7VBB - chains A and U of the 16 polymer chains in the assembly; structure by electron microscopy, 2.81 A resolution.

== Chain A ==
Name: DNA-directed RNA polymerase I subunit RPA1
Organism: Homo sapiens
Notes: EC 2.7.7.6
Reference sequence: O95602 (RPA1_HUMAN); residue numbers follow UniProt; this construct covers 1-1719
Chain sequence (1719 residues; each row starts with the number of its first residue):
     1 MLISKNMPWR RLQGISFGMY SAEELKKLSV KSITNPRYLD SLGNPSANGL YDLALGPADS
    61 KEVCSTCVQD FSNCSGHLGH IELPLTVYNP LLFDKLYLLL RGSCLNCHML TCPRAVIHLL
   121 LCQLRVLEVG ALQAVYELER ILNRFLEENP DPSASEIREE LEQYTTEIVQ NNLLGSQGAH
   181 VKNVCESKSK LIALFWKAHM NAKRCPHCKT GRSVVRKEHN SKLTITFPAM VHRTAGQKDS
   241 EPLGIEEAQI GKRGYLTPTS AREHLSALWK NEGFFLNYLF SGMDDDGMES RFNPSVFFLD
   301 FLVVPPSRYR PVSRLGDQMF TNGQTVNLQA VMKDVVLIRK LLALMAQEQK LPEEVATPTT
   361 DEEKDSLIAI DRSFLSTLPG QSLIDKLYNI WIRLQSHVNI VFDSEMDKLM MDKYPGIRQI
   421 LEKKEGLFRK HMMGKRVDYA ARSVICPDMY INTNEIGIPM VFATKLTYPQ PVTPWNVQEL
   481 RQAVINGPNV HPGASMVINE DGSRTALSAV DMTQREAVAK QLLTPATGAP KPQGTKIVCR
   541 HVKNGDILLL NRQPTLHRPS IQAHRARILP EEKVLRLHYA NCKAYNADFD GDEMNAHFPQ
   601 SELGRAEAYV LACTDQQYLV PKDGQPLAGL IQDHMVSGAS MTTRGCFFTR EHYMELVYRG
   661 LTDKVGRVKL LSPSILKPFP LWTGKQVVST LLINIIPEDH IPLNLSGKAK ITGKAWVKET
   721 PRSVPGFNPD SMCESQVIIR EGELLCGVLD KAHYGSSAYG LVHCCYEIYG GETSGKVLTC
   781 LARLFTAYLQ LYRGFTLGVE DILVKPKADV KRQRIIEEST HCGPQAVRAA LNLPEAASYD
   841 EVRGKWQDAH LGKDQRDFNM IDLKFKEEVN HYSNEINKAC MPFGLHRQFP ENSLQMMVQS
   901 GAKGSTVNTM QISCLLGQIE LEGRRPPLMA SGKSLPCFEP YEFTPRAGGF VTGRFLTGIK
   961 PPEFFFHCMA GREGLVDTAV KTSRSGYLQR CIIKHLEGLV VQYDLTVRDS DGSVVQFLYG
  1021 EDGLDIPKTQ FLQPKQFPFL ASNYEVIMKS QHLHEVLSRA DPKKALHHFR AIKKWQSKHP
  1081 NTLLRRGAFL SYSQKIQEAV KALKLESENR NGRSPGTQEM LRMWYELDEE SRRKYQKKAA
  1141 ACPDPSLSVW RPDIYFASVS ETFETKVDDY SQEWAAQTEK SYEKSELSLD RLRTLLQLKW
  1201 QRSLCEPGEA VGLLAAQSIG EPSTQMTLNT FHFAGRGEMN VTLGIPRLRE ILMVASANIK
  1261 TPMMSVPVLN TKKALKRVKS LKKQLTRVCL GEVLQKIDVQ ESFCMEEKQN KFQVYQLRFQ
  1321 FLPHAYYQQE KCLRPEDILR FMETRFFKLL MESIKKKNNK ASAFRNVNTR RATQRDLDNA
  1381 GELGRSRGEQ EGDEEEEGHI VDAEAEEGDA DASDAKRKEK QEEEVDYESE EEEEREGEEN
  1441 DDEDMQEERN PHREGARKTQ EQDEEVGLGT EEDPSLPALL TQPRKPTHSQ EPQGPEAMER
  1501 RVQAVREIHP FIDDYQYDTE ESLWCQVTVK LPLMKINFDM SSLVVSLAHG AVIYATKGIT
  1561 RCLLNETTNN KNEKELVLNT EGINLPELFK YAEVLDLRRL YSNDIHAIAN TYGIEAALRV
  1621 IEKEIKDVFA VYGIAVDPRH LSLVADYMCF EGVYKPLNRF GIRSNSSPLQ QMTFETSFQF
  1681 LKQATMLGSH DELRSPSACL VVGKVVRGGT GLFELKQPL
Disordered / not traced: 1-5, 146-156, 228-252, 282-290, 349-380, 525-532, 1227-1238, 1302-1312, 1363-1495
Metal / ion sites: Zn2+ site 1: Cys-64, Cys-67, Cys-74; Zn2+ site 2: Cys-104, Cys-107, Cys-205; Mg2+: Asp-590 (shared with 1 residue of chain R)
UniProt features mapped onto this chain:
  - region: Asp-403 to Gly-416 (Rudder)
  - binding site (Zn(2+)): Cys-64, Cys-67, Cys-74, His-77, Cys-104, Cys-107, Cys-205, Cys-208
  - binding site (DNA): Lys-424, Arg-429, Arg-436, Arg-1249
  - binding site (RNA): Arg-552, Asp-592
  - binding site (Mg(2+)): Asp-588, Asp-590, Asp-592
  - site (NTP recognition and base pairing): Pro-554, Gly-798
  - modified residue (Phosphoserine): Ser-240, Ser-1386
  - natural variant: Asp-59 (D59V: In AFDCIN; uncertain significance), Arg-393 (R393H: In AFDCIN; uncertain significance), Arg-481 (R481K: In AFDCIN; uncertain significance), Met-496 (M496I: In AFDCIN), Glu-593 (E593Q: In AFDCIN), Thr-642 (T642N: In HLD27), Ser-934 (S934L: In HLD27; uncertain significance), Val-1241 (V1241I: In AFDCIN), Val-1299 (V1299F: In AFDCIN; uncertain significance), Glu-1330 (deletion: In AFDCIN), Cys-1562 (C1562F: In AFDCIN), Val-1631 (V1631M: In AFDCIN; uncertain significance), 1 further natural variant entry in UniProt
From the paper describing this entry:
  - binding site for the 14-nt DNA strand (chain U): Lys-197, Arg-1663
  - binding site for the 25-nt DNA strand: Arg-418, Lys-423, Lys-424, Arg-429, Arg-1659
  - Mg2+ coordination: Asp-590
  - disease-associated variants - E593Q: decreased catalytic activity (citing earlier work)

== Chain U ==
Molecule: 14-nt DNA strand
Organism: Homo sapiens
Sequence (14 nucleotides; each row starts with the number of its first residue):
     1 CTGTCCTCTG GCGA

== Chain A / chain U interface ==
Contacting residue pairs (9):
  Arg-101(A) with DC8(U), salt bridge to the phosphate
  Lys-197(A) with DT7(U), phosphate contact
  Val-1254(A) with DG3(U), phosphate contact; DT4(U), sugar contact
  Ser-1256(A) with DT4(U), phosphate contact
  Phe-1660(A) with DT4(U), phosphate contact; DC5(U), sugar contact
  Arg-1663(A) with DC5(U), phosphate contact; DC6(U), salt bridge to the phosphate
Also at the interface, not in a pair above, chain A (8 interface residues in all): Asn-1258, Arg-1659

== Overview ==
Chain A and chain U form an interface of 8 and 6 residues respectively, with 2 salt bridges. Among the polar
pairs are Arg-101(A)/DC8(U) and Arg-1663(A)/DC6(U). From the paper: a binding site for the 25-nt DNA strand at
Arg-418(A), Lys-423(A) and Lys-424(A) among others; E593Q of chain A reduces catalytic activity.
Here chain A is DNA-directed RNA polymerase I subunit RPA1 and chain U is a 14-nt DNA strand, both from Homo
sapiens. Entry 7VBB (Structure of the post state human RNA Polymerase I Elongation Complex) was determined by
electron microscopy together with 7VBA and 7VBC from the same study.
